5LG4 - chains A and C of the 3 polymer chains in the assembly; structure by X-ray diffraction, 2.90 A resolution.

[Chain A]
Protein: Protein SSO2
Organism: Saccharomyces cerevisiae (strain ATCC 204508 / S288c)
UniProt: P39926 (SSO2_YEAST); numbering as in UniProt (aligned over 36-227)
Sequence (196 residues; row label = number of the first residue in the row):
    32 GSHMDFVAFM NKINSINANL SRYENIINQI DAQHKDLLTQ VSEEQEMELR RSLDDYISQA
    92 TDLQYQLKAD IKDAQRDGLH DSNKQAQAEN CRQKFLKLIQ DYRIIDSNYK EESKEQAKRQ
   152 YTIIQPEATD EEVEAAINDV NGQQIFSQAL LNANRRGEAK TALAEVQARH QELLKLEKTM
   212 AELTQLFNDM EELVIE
Disordered / not traced: 32, 183-189
Differences from the reference sequence: expression tag (32-35)

[Chain C]
Protein: Exocyst complex component SEC3
Organism: Saccharomyces cerevisiae (strain ATCC 204508 / S288c)
UniProt: P33332 (SEC3_YEAST); residues 75-320 here = UniProt positions 75-320
Sequence (250 residues; each row starts with the number of its first residue):
    71 QGHMSNFLAE QYERDRKAII NCCFSRPDHK TGEPPNNYIT HVRIIEDSKF PSSRPPPDSK
   131 LENKKKRLLI LSAKPNNAKL IQIHKARENS DGSFQIGRTW QLTELVRVEK DLEISEGFIL
   191 TMSKKYYWET NSAKERTVFI KSLITLYIQT FEGHVPELVN WDLSLFYLDE RSYQRAVITN
   251 RPGSVSPIKS PTSNFTTNTT QSVGSVPFSA PTERTRRSET ESVNPVSTPA SVEYHAGMKS
   311 LNKAPYSSNS
Disordered / not traced: 71-74, 100-102, 250-320
Differences from the reference sequence: expression tag (71-74)
From the paper describing this entry:
  - mutagenesis - K149E/Q219K/E222K/H224D/Y237D/R241E/R245E, K149E/E222K/H224D/Y237D: decreased binding to Protein SSO2 (chain A)
  - mutagenesis - K149E/Q219K/E222K/H224D/Y237D/R241E/R245E, K149E/E222K/H224D/Y237D: decreased growth

[Interface between chain A and chain C]
Pairs across the interface (11; chain A residue first):
  Met78(A) with Pro126(C), hydrophobic
  Arg82(A) with Phe120(C)
  Ile176(A) with Glu240(C); Gln244(C)
  Phe177(A) with Trp231(C); Leu233(C); Glu240(C)
  Gln179(A) with Asn230(C)
  Thr192(A) with Glu183(C), hydrogen bond
  Ala195(A) with Leu182(C), hydrophobic
  Gln198(A) with Asn230(C), hydrogen bond
Also at the interface, not in a pair above, chain A (10 interface residues in all): Gln175, Gln202
Also at the interface, not in a pair above, chain C (14 interface residues in all): Pro127, Arg177, Glu179, Val229, Asp232

[In short]
10 residues of chain A and 14 residues of chain C are in contact; the contacts include 2 hydrogen bonds. Polar
pairs include Thr192(A)-Glu183(C) and Gln198(A)-Asn230(C). The paper reports that
K149E/Q219K/E222K/H224D/Y237D/R241E/R245E and K149E/E222K/H224D/Y237D of chain C reduce binding to Protein
SSO2 (chain A); K149E/Q219K/E222K/H224D/Y237D/R241E/R245E and K149E/E222K/H224D/Y237D of chain C reduce
growth.
Here chain A is Protein SSO2 and chain C is Exocyst complex component SEC3, both from Saccharomyces cerevisiae
(strain ATCC 204508 / S288c). Entry 5LG4 (Crystal structure of the Sec3/Sso2 complex at 2.9 angstrom
resolution) was determined by X-ray diffraction together with 5M4Y from the same study.
